PDB entry 8VB0 | electron microscopy, 3.04 A resolution | chains B and I of the 14 polymer chains in the assembly

# Chain B
Name: Major capsid protein (gp38)
Source organism: Pectobacterium phage PhiM1
Reference sequence: A0A1P7WG08 (A0A1P7WG08_9CAUD); numbering as in UniProt (aligned over 1-327)
Sequence (327 residues; row label = number of the first residue in the row):
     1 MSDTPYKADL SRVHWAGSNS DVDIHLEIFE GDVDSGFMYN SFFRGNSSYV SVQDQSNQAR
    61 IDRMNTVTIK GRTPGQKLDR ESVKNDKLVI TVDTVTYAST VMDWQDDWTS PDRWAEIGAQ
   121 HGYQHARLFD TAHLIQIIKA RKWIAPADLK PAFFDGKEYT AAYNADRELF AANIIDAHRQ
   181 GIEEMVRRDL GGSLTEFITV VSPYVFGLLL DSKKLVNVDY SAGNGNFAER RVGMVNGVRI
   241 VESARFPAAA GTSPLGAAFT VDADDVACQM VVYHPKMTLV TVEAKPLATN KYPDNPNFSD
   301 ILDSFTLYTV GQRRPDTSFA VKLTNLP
Unresolved in the structure: 1

# Chain I
Name: Alpha-claw decoration protein (gp44)
Source organism: Pectobacterium phage PhiM1
Reference sequence: A0A1P7WG15 (A0A1P7WG15_9CAUD); residue numbers follow UniProt; this construct covers 1-62
Sequence (62 residues; numbered 1 to 62; the number before each row is that of its first residue):
     1 MAITTGTTEA QALNMTMRDA VLKVAPGVQQ LVQNSSQLTA AEIAIIQTNI TALKAAFTAA
    61 GA
Unresolved in the structure: 1

# Interface between chain B and chain I
Contacting residue pairs (17; chain B residue first):
  K87(B) with Q29(I), hydrogen bond (backbone-side chain)
  L88(B) with Q33(I); N34(I)
  V89(B) with Q33(I), hydrogen bond (backbone-side chain)
  Q136(B) with S36(I)
  K139(B) with S35(I); T39(I)
  K142(B) with S35(I)
  W143(B) with V32(I); Q33(I); S35(I), hydrogen bond (backbone-side chain)
  A257(B) with E42(I)
  A258(B) with S36(I); E42(I)
  Q312(B) with N34(I), hydrogen bond (backbone-side chain); S35(I); S36(I)
Other interface residues (no listed pair), chain B (13 interface residues in all): R63, I90, T91
Other interface residues (no listed pair), chain I (10 interface residues in all): Q30, Q37

# Summary
13 residues of chain B and 10 residues of chain I are in contact, with 4 hydrogen bonds. Polar contacts
include K87(B)-Q29(I), V89(B)-Q33(I) and W143(B)-S35(I).
Here chain B is Major capsid protein (gp38) and chain I is Alpha-claw decoration protein (gp44), both from
Pectobacterium phage PhiM1. Entry 8VB0 (Asymmetric unit of bacteriophage PhiM1 mature capsid) was determined
by electron microscopy, deposited together with 8VB2, 8VB4 and 8VBX.
